4GZU - chain A; structure by X-ray diffraction, 3.20 A resolution.

Chain A:
Name: FERM, RhoGEF and pleckstrin domain-containing protein 2
From: Mus musculus
UniProt: Q91VS8 (FARP2_MOUSE); residue numbers follow UniProt; this construct covers 536-1032
Amino-acid sequence (501 residues; numbered 532 to 1032; the number before each row is that of its first residue):
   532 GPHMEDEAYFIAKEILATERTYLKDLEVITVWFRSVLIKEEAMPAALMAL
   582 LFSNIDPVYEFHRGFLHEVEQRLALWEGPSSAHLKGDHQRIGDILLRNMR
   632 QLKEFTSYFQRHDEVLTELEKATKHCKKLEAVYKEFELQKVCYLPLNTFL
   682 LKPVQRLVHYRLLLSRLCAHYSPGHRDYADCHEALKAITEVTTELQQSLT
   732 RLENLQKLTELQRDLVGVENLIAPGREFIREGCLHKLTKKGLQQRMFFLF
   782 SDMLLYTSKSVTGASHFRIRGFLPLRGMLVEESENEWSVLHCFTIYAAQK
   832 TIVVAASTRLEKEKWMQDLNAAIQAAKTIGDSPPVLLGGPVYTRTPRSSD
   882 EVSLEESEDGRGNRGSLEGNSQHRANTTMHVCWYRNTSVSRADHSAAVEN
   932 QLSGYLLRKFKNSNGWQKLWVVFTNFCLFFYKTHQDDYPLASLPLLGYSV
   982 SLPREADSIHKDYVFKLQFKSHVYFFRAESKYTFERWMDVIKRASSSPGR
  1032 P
Unresolved in the structure: 532-534, 609-610, 815, 859-863, 869-906, 941-944, 986-991, 1027-1032
Construct notes: expression tag (532-535)
UniProt features mapped onto this chain:
  - modified residue (Phosphoserine): Ser-863, Ser-880
  - mutagenesis: Leu-730 (L730R: Increases guanyl-nucleotide exchange factor activity with RAC1; when associated with Q-733), Leu-733 (L733Q: Increases guanyl-nucleotide exchange factor activity with RAC1; when associated with R-730)
Reported in the primary citation:
  - contacts within the chain: Val-912/Pro-975 (hydrophobic contact), Val-912/Leu-977 (hydrophobic contact), Phe-759/Arg-922 (hydrogen bond), Glu-758/Arg-922 (hydrogen bond), His-690/Gln-932 (hydrogen bond), Tyr-674/Phe-960 (hydrophobic contact), Tyr-674/Tyr-962 (hydrophobic contact), Tyr-674/Pro-970 (hydrophobic contact), Phe-541/Tyr-1013 (pi stacking), Glu-545/Arg-1017
  - specificity-determining residues: Leu-682 (proposed by the authors, not directly observed)

Summary:
UniProt lists 2 mutagenesis sites. The paper reports the specificity determinant Leu-682; contacts within the
chain involving Val-912, Pro-975 and Leu-977 among others.
Chain A is FERM, RhoGEF and pleckstrin domain-containing protein 2 (Mus musculus); the structure, Crystal
structure of the DH-PH-PH domain of FARP2, was determined by X-ray diffraction (same publication as 4GYV and
4H6Y).
